1SKU - chains C and D of the 4 polymer chains in the assembly; structure by X-ray diffraction, 2.60 A resolution.

Chain C:
Protein: Aspartate carbamoyltransferase catalytic chain
Organism: Escherichia coli
Notes: EC 2.1.3.2
Reference sequence: P0A786 (PYRB_ECOLI); numbering as in UniProt (aligned over 1-310)
Sequence (310 residues; numbered 1 to 310; the number before each row is that of its first residue):
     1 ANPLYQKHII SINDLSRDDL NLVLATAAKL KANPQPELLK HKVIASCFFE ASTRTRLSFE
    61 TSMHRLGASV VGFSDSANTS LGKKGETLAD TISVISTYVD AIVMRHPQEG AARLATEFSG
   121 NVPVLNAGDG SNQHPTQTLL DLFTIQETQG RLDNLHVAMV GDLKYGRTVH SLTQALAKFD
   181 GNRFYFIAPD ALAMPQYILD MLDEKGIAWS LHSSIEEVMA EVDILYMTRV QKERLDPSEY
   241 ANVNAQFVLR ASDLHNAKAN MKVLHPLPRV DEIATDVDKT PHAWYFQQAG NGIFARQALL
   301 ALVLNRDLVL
Construct notes: engineered mutation N244 (Lys in P0A786)
Small-molecule neighbours: malonate ion (MLI): S52, T55, R105, H134, Q137, R167, T168, R229, P266, P268

Chain D:
Protein: Aspartate carbamoyltransferase regulatory chain
Organism: Escherichia coli
Notes: EC 2.1.3.2
Reference sequence: P0A7F3 (PYRI_ECOLI); aligned to UniProt positions 1-153 over residues 1-153 (the alignment contains insertions or deletions, so no single offset holds)
Sequence (153 residues; each row starts with the number of its first residue):
     1 MTHDNKLQVE AIKRGTVIDH IPAQIGFKLL SLFKLTETDQ RITIGLNLPS GEMGRKDLIK
    61 IENTFLSEDQ VDQLALYAPQ ATVNRIDNYE VVGKSRPSLP ERIDNVLVCP NSNCISHAEP
   121 VSSSFAVRKR ANDIALKCKY CEKEFSHNVV LAN
Not modelled in the structure: 1-5
Swiss-Prot annotation at these positions:
  - binding site (Zn(2+)): C109, C114, C138, C141
Metal / ion sites: Zn2+: C109, C114, C138, C141

How chain C and chain D interact:
Contacting residue pairs - 36 pairs, chain C then chain D:
  S11(C) - E142(D)  hydrogen bond
  N13(C) - E142(D)
  T87(C) - A118(D)
  T87(C) - E119(D)
  T87(C) - P120(D)
  L88(C) - I115(D)  hydrophobic
  L88(C) - E119(D)  hydrogen bond (backbone-side chain)
  A89(C) - E119(D)  hydrogen bond (backbone-side chain)
  A89(C) - P120(D)  hydrophobic
  P107(C) - N113(D)
  Q108(C) - N113(D)
  Q108(C) - C114(D)
  Q108(C) - I115(D)
  E109(C) - N111(D)  hydrogen bond
  E109(C) - N113(D)  hydrogen bond
  E109(C) - I115(D)  hydrogen bond (backbone-backbone)
  E109(C) - C141(D)
  G110(C) - I115(D)
  G110(C) - Y140(D)
  G110(C) - C141(D)
  A111(C) - I115(D)  hydrophobic
  R113(C) - K139(D)  hydrogen bond (side chain-backbone)
  L114(C) - I115(D)  hydrophobic
  L114(C) - E119(D)
  L114(C) - V121(D)  hydrophobic
  L114(C) - Y140(D)
  E117(C) - K139(D)  salt bridge
  E117(C) - Y140(D)  hydrogen bond
  F118(C) - P120(D)
  F118(C) - V121(D)  hydrophobic
  S131(C) - K143(D)  hydrogen bond
  N132(C) - Y140(D)  hydrogen bond (side chain-backbone)
  N132(C) - C141(D)  hydrogen bond (side chain-backbone)
  N132(C) - E142(D)  hydrogen bond
  N132(C) - K143(D)
  Q133(C) - E142(D)
Interface residues without a listed pair, chain C (18 interface residues in all): H106

Summary:
18 residues of chain C face 13 of chain D across their interface, with 12 hydrogen bonds and 1 salt bridge.
Among the polar pairs are E117(C)-K139(D), S11(C)-E142(D) and L88(C)-E119(D). Ligands of chain C: malonate
ion. UniProt lists 4 Zn2+-binding residues on chain D.
Here chain C is Aspartate carbamoyltransferase catalytic chain and chain D is Aspartate carbamoyltransferase
regulatory chain, both from Escherichia coli. Entry 1SKU (E. coli Aspartate Transcarbamylase 240's Loop Mutant
(K244N)) was determined by X-ray diffraction.
